8AVO - chains B and D of the 6 polymer chains in the assembly; structure by electron microscopy, 6.84 A resolution (low resolution: residue-level contacts below are approximate; hydrogen-bond / salt-bridge calls are withheld).

Chain B (and D):
Protein: Leptin receptor
From: Homo sapiens
Notes: chain D of this document is another copy of the same molecule, construct and numbering; everything in this record applies to it too
Reference sequence: P48357 (LEPR_HUMAN); residue numbers follow UniProt; this construct covers 22-839
Sequence (868 residues; row label = number of the first residue in the row):
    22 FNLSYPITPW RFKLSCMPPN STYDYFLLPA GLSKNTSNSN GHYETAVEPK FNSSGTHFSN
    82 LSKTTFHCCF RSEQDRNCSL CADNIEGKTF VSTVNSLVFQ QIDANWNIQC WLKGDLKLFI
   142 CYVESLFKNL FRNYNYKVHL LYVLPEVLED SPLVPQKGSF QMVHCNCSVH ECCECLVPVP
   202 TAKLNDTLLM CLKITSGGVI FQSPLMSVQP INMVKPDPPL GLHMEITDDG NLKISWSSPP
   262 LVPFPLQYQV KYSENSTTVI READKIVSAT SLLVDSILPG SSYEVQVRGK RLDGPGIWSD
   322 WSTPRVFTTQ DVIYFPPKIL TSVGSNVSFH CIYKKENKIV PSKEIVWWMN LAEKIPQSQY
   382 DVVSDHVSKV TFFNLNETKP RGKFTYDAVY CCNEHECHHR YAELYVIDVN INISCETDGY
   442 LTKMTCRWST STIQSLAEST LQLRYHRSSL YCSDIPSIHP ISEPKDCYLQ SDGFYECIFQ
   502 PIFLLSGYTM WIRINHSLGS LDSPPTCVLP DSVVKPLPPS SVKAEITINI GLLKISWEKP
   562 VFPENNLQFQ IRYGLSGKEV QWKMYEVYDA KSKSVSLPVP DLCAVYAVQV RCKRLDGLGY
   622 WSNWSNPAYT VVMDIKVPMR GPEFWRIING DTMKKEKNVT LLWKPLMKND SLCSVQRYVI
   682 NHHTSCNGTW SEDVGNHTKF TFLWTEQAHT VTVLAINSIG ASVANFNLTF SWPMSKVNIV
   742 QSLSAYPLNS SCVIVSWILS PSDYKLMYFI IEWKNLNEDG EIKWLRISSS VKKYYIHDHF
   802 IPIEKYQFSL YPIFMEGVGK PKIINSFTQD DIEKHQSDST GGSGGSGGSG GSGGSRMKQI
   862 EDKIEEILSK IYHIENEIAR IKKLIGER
Disordered / not traced: 22-235, 832-889
Differences from the reference sequence: expression tag (840-889)
Disulfides: Cys352-Cys412, Cys413-Cys418, Cys436-Cys447, Cys473-Cys528, Cys488-Cys498, Cys604-Cys674
Swiss-Prot annotation at these positions:
  - region: His467 to Glu484 (Leptin-binding)
  - motif: Trp622 to Ser626 (WSXWS motif)
  - glycosylation (N-linked (GlcNAc...) asparagine): Asn23, Asn41, Asn56, Asn73, Asn81, Asn98, Asn187, Asn206, Asn276, Asn347, Asn397, Asn516, Asn624, Asn659, Asn688, Asn697, Asn728, Asn750

Interface between chain B and chain D:
Contacting residue pairs - 4 pairs, chain B then chain D:
  Tyr747(B) - Ile804(D)
  Lys794(B) - Glu779(D)
  Thr829(B) - Ile804(D)
  Asp831(B) - Ile804(D)
Also at the interface, not in a pair above, chain B (6 interface residues in all): Ile755, Tyr796
Also at the interface, not in a pair above, chain D (4 interface residues in all): Ile802, Pro803

In short:
6 residues of chain B and 4 residues of chain D are in contact.
Chain B and chain D are both Leptin receptor (Homo sapiens); the structure, Human leptin in complex with the
human LEP-R ectodomain fused to a C-terminal trimeric isoleucine GCN4 ..., was determined by electron
microscopy (same publication as 7Z3Q, 7Z3R, 8AV2, 8AVB, 8AVC, 8AVD and 3 further entries).
